3DZI - chain A; structure by X-ray diffraction, 1.73 A resolution.

[Chain A]
Molecule: ADP-ribosyl cyclase 1
Organism: Homo sapiens
Notes: EC 3.2.2.5; fragment: Enzymatic domain:
Reference sequence: P28907 (CD38_HUMAN); residue numbers follow UniProt; this construct covers 45-300
Chain sequence (262 residues; row label = number of the first residue in the row):
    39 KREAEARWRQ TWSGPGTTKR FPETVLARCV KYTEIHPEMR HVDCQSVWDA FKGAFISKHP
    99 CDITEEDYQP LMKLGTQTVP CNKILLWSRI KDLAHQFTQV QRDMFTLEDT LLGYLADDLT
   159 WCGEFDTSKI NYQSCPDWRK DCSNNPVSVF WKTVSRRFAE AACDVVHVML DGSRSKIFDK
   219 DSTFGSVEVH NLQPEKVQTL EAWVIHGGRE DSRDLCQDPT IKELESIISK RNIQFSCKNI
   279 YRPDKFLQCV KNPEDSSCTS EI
Disordered / not traced: 39-44, 297-300
Disulfide bonds: Cys-67/Cys-82, Cys-99/Cys-180, Cys-119/Cys-201, Cys-160/Cys-173, Cys-254/Cys-275, Cys-287/Cys-296
Construct notes: expression tag (39-44); engineered mutation Thr-49 (Gln in P28907), Asp-100 (Asn in P28907), Asp-164 (Asn in P28907), Asp-209 (Asn in P28907), Asp-219 (Asn in P28907)
Residues lining bound ligands: RGT (2-amino-9-{5-O-[(R)-hydroxy{[(R)-hydroxy(phosphonooxy)phosphoryl]oxy}phosphoryl]-beta-D-ribofuranosyl}-9H-purin-6-yl 5-O-phosphono-beta-D-ribofuranoside): Leu-124, Trp-125, Ser-126, Arg-127, Lys-129, Leu-145, Glu-146, Asp-155, Asp-175, Trp-176, Arg-177, Val-185, Trp-189, Ser-193, Phe-196, Ser-220, Thr-221, Phe-222, Glu-226
UniProt features mapped onto this chain:
  - active site: Cys-119, Cys-201
  - natural variant: Arg-140 (R140W: Seems to contribute to the development of type II diabetes)
  - mutagenesis: Cys-119 (C119K: Loss of cADPR hydrolase activity; C119R/E/A: Loss of cADPR hydrolase and ADP-ribosyl cyclase activity), Cys-160 (C160A: Loss of cADPR hydrolase and ADP-ribosyl cyclase activity), Cys-173 (C173A: Loss of cADPR hydrolase and ADP-ribosyl cyclase activity), Cys-201 (C201D/K/A: Loss of cADPR hydrolase and ADP-ribosyl cyclase activity; C201E: Loss of cADPR hydrolase activity)
From the paper describing this entry:
  - binding site for any 5'-monophosphate nucleotide: Glu-226
  - catalytic residues: Glu-226

[Overview]
Bound to chain A: compound RGT. Curated annotation (UniProt) lists active-site residues Cys-119 and Cys-201
and 4 mutagenesis sites. The paper reports the catalytic residue Glu-226; a binding site for any
5'-monophosphate nucleotide at Glu-226.
Chain A is ADP-ribosyl cyclase 1 (Homo sapiens); the structure, Crystal structure of human CD38 extracellular
domain, ribose-5'-phosphate intermediate/GTP complex, was determined by X-ray diffraction (same publication as
3DZF, 3DZG, 3DZH, 3DZJ and 3DZK).
